1RF1 - chains B and H of the 5 polymer chains in the assembly; structure by X-ray diffraction, 2.53 A resolution.

Chain B:
Molecule: Fibrinogen beta chain
Source organism: Homo sapiens
Notes: fragment: Fibrinogen Bbeta Chain
Reference sequence: P02675 (FIBB_HUMAN); residues 149-461 here correspond to UniProt positions 179-491 (UniProt number = residue number + 30)
Sequence (313 residues; numbered 149 to 461; the number before each row is that of its first residue):
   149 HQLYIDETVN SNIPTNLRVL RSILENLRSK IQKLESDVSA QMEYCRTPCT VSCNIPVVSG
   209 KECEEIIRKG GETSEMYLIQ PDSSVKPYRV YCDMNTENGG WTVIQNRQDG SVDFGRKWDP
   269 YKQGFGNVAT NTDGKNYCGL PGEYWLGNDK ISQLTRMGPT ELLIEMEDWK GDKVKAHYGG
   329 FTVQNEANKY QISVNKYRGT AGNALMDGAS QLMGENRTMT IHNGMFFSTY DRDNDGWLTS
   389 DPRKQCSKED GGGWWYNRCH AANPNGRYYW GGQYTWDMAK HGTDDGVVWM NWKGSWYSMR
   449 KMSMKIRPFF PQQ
Disordered / not traced: 149-160, 460-461
Curated features (UniProtKB/Swiss-Prot):
  - glycosylation: N364 (N-linked (GlcNAc...) asparagine)
Disulfides: C201-C286, C211-C240, C394-C407
Covalent attachments: glycan linked to N364
Ion coordination: Ca2+: D381, D383, W385

Chain H:
Molecule: GHRP peptide
Sequence (4 residues; each row starts with the number of its first residue):
     1 GHRP

Chain B / chain H interface:
Contacting residue pairs (19; chain B residue first):
  L360(B) with H2(H)
  N364(B) with H2(H), hydrogen bond
  M367(B) with H2(H); R3(H)
  T368(B) with H2(H)
  W385(B) with R3(H)
  E397(B) with R3(H), salt bridge
  D398(B) with R3(H), salt bridge
  R406(B) with G1(H); H2(H); R3(H), hydrogen bond (side chain-backbone); P4(H), hydrogen bond (side chain-backbone)
  C407(B) with G1(H), hydrogen bond (backbone-backbone); H2(H); R3(H)
  H408(B) with G1(H), hydrogen bond (backbone-backbone)
  T431(B) with R3(H)
  D432(B) with G1(H), hydrogen bond (side chain-backbone)
  M438(B) with G1(H), hydrogen bond (side chain-backbone)

In short:
13 residues of chain B and 4 residues of chain H are in contact; the contacts include 7 hydrogen bonds and 2
salt bridges. Polar contacts include E397(B)-R3(H), D398(B)-R3(H) and N364(B)-H2(H). D381(B), D383(B) and
W385(B) form the Ca2+ site.
Here chain B is Fibrinogen beta chain (Homo sapiens) and chain H is GHRP peptide. Entry 1RF1 (Crystal
Structure of Fragment D of gammaE132A Fibrinogen with the Peptide Ligand Gly-His-Arg-Pro-amide) was determined
by X-ray diffraction, deposited together with 1RF0.
